Entry 4AUJ (X-ray diffraction, 1.53 A resolution); this record covers chain A.

Chain A:
Protein: FIMH
Source organism: Escherichia coli
Notes: fragment: lectin domain, residues 10-167
UniProt: A2IC68 (A2IC68_ECOLX); residues 1-158 here correspond to UniProt positions 10-167 (UniProt number = residue number + 9)
Amino-acid sequence (158 residues; row label = number of the first residue in the row):
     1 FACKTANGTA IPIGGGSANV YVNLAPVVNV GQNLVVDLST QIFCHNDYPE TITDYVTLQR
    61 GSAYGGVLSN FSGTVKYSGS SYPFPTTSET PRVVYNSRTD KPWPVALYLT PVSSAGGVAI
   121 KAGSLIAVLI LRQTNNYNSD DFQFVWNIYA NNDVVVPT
Disulfide bonds: C3-C44
Ligand contacts: HNW (4-(3-hydroxyprop-1-yn-1-yl)phenyl alpha-D-mannopyranoside): F1, I13, N46, D47, Y48, I52, D54, Q133, N135, Y137, D140, F142
What the authors report for this chain:
  - binding site for HNW: Y48, Y137
  - conformationally variable residues (side-chain flip): Y48

In short:
Ligands of chain A: compound HNW. From the paper: a binding site for HNW at Y48 and Y137; conformational
variability at Y48.
Chain A is FIMH (Escherichia coli); the structure, FimH lectin domain co-crystal with a alpha-D-mannoside
O-linked to para hydroxypropargyl phenyl, was determined by X-ray diffraction (same publication as 4BUQ and
4ATT).
